Entry 6VI3 (electron microscopy, 3.30 A resolution); this record covers chains E and F.

# Chain E (and F)
Name: Microtubule-associated protein tau
Source organism: Homo sapiens
Notes: chain F of this document is another copy of the same molecule, construct and numbering; everything in this record applies to it too
UniProtKB: P10636 (TAU_HUMAN), isoform P10636-7; residues 304-380 here correspond to UniProt positions 275-351 (UniProt number = residue number - 29)
Sequence (77 residues; row label = number of the first residue in the row):
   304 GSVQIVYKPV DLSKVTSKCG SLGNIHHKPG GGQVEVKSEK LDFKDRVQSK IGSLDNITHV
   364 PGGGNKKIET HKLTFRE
Reported in the primary citation:
  - post-translational modification sites: Lys317, Lys321
  - post-translational modification sites: Lys311 (proposed by the authors, not directly observed)
  - binding site for glycine: Lys317
  - self-association interface (contacts with another copy of this molecule): Ser316 to Lys321
  - post-translational modification sites: Lys375 (citing earlier work)

# Chain E / chain F interface
Residue-residue contacts (2; chain E residue first):
  Lys321(E) - Lys317(F)
  Gly323(E) - Val313(F)
Also at the interface, not in a pair above, chain E (3 interface residues in all): Cys322
Also at the interface, not in a pair above, chain F (3 interface residues in all): Leu315

# In short
The chain E/chain F interface involves 3 residues from each chain. The paper reports a binding site for
glycine at Lys317(E); modification sites Lys317(E), Lys321(E) and Lys311(E) among others.
Chain E and chain F are both Microtubule-associated protein tau (Homo sapiens); the structure, Straight
Filament from Alzheimer's Disease Human Brain Tissue, was determined by electron microscopy together with
6VH7, 6VHA and 6VHL from the same study.
